5DKB - chains B and D of the 4 polymer chains in the assembly; structure by X-ray diffraction, 2.40 A resolution.

[Chain B]
Name: Estrogen receptor
From: Homo sapiens
Notes: fragment: ligand-binding domain
Reference sequence: P03372 (ESR1_HUMAN); residues 298-554 here = UniProt positions 298-554
Sequence (257 residues; numbered 298 to 554; the number before each row is that of its first residue):
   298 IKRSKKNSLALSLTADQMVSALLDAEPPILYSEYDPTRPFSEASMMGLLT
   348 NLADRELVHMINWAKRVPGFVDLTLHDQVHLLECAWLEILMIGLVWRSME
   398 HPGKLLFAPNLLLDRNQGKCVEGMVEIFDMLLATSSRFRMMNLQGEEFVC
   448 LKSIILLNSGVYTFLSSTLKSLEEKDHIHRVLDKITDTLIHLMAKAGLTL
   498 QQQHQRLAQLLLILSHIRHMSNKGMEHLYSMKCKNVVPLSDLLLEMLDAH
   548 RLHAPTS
Not modelled in the structure: 298-305, 460-469, 534, 549-554
Construct notes: engineered mutation Ser-537 (Tyr in P03372)
Ligand contacts: 5C9 (4,4'-(2-{3-[(3-methylphenyl)amino]phenyl}but-1-ene-1,1-diyl)diphenol): Met-343, Leu-346, Thr-347, Leu-349, Ala-350, Glu-353, Trp-383, Leu-384, Leu-387, Met-388, Leu-391, Arg-394, Phe-404, Val-418, Glu-419, Gly-420, Met-421, Leu-428, Gly-521, His-524, Leu-525, Met-528, Leu-540

[Chain D]
Name: Nuclear receptor coactivator 2
Notes: fragment: Nuclear receptor-interacting peptide
Reference sequence: Q15596 (NCOA2_HUMAN); residues 686-699 here = UniProt positions 686-699
Sequence (14 residues; each row starts with the number of its first residue):
   686 KHKILHRLLQDSSS
Not modelled in the structure: 686, 697-699

[How chain B and chain D interact]
Contacting residue pairs - 22 pairs, chain B then chain D:
  Ile-358(B) with Leu-690(D), hydrophobic; Leu-693(D), hydrophobic; Leu-694(D), hydrophobic
  Lys-362(B) with Leu-693(D), hydrogen bond (side chain-backbone); Leu-694(D), hydrogen bond (side chain-backbone); Asp-696(D)
  Leu-372(B) with His-691(D); Gln-695(D)
  Gln-375(B) with Leu-694(D)
  Val-376(B) with Leu-690(D); His-691(D); Leu-694(D)
  Leu-379(B) with Leu-690(D), hydrophobic; Leu-694(D), hydrophobic
  Glu-380(B) with Lys-688(D), salt bridge; Leu-690(D)
  Asp-538(B) with Ile-689(D)
  Leu-539(B) with Ile-689(D); Leu-690(D)
  Glu-542(B) with Lys-688(D); Ile-689(D), hydrogen bond (side chain-backbone)
  Met-543(B) with Leu-690(D), hydrophobic
Other interface residues (no listed pair), chain B (13 interface residues in all): Phe-367, His-373

[Summary]
13 residues of chain B and 8 residues of chain D are in contact, with 3 hydrogen bonds and 1 salt bridge.
Among the polar pairs are Glu-380(B)/Lys-688(D), Lys-362(B)/Leu-693(D) and Lys-362(B)/Leu-694(D). Chain B
binds compound 5C9.
Here chain B is Estrogen receptor (Homo sapiens) and chain D is Nuclear receptor coactivator 2. Entry 5DKB
(Crystal Structure of the ER-alpha Ligand-binding Domain in complex with a 3-methylphenylamino-substituted
ethyl triaryl-ethylene derivative 4,4'-(2-{3-[(3-methylphenyl)amino]phenyl}but-1-ene-1,1-diyl)diphenol) was
determined by X-ray diffraction together with 4ZN7, 4ZNH, 4ZNS, 4ZNT, 4ZNU, 4ZNV and 50 further entries from
the same study.
